Entry 1PVQ (X-ray diffraction, 2.75 A resolution); this record covers chains C and B of the 4 polymer chains in the assembly.

== Chain C ==
Molecule: 34-nt DNA strand
Sequence (34 nucleotides; numbered 1 to 34; the number before each row is that of its first residue):
     1 ATAACTCTAT ATAATGTATG CTATATAGAG TTAT
Differences from the reference sequence: engineered mutation DC7 (Dt30 in M10145), DT8 (Dc31 in M10145), DA9 (Dg32 in M10145), DT26 (Dc49 in M10145), DA27 (Dg50 in M10145), DG28 (Da51 in M10145)

== Chain B ==
Name: Recombinase cre
Source organism: Escherichia phage P1
UniProtKB: P06956 (RECR_BPP1); residue numbers follow UniProt; this construct covers 2-343
Amino-acid sequence (349 residues; numbered -5 to 343; the number before each row is that of its first residue; numbers below 1 keep their minus sign (Met-5 is residue -5)):
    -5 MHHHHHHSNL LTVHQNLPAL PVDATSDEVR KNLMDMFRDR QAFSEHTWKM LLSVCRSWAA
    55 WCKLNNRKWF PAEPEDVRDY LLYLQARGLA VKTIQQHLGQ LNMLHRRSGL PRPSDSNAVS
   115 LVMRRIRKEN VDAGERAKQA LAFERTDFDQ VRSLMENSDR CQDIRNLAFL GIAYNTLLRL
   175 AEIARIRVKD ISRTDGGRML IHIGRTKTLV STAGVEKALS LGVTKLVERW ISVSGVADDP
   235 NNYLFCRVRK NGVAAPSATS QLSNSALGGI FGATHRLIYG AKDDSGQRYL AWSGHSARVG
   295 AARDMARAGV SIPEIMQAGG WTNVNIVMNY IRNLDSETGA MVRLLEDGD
Unresolved in the structure: -5 to 18, 328-331, 342-343
Differences from the reference sequence: initiating methionine (-5); expression tag (-4 to 1); engineered mutation Leu174 (Ile in P06956), Asn258 (Thr in P06956), Ser259 (Arg in P06956), Gly262 (Glu in P06956), Gly266 (Glu in P06956)
Curated features (UniProtKB/Swiss-Prot):
  - active site: Arg173, His289, Arg292, Trp315, Tyr324 (O-(3'-phospho-DNA)-tyrosine intermediate)
From the paper describing this entry:
  - binding site for the 34-nt DNA strand (chain C): Ser259
  - binding site for the 34-nt DNA strand: Asn258, Ser259

== How chain C and chain B interact ==
Residue-residue contacts (58; chain C residue first):
  DT2(C) with Lys244(B), hydrogen bond to the base
  DA3(C) with Lys244(B), sugar contact
  DA4(C) with Arg154(B), salt bridge to the phosphate; Gln156(B), sugar contact; Val242(B), sugar contact; Arg243(B), sugar contact; Lys244(B), sugar contact
  DC5(C) with Gln156(B), hydrogen bond to the phosphate; Arg159(B), salt bridge to the phosphate; Arg241(B), phosphate contact; Val242(B), hydrogen bond to the phosphate
  DT6(C) with Arg241(B), phosphate contact; Gln255(B), phosphate contact; Leu256(B), phosphate contact; Ser257(B), hydrogen bond to the phosphate; Ser259(B), base contact; Ala260(B), phosphate contact
  DC7(C) with Ser259(B), hydrogen bond to the base
  DA9(C) with Arg50(B), sugar contact
  DT10(C) with Lys43(B), base contact; Ser47(B), hydrogen bond to the phosphate; Arg50(B), salt bridge to the phosphate
  DA11(C) with Met44(B), base contact; Arg81(B), salt bridge to the phosphate; Leu83(B), phosphate contact; Thr87(B), sugar contact; Arg282(B), hydrogen bond to the base
  DT12(C) with Met44(B), base contact; Leu83(B), phosphate contact; Ala84(B), hydrogen bond to the phosphate; Lys86(B), sugar contact; Thr87(B), hydrogen bond to the phosphate; Gln90(B), base contact; Arg282(B), sugar contact
  DA13(C) with Lys86(B), phosphate contact; Gln90(B), hydrogen bond to the base; Ala131(B), phosphate contact; Lys132(B), hydrogen bond to the phosphate; Tyr283(B), sugar contact
  DA14(C) with Lys86(B), hydrogen bond to the base; Lys132(B), phosphate contact; Lys201(B), hydrogen bond to the base; His289(B), sugar contact; Ile320(B), phosphate contact; Tyr324(B), hydrogen bond to the phosphate
  DT15(C) with Arg173(B), salt bridge to the phosphate; Lys201(B), hydrogen bond to the sugar; Thr202(B), phosphate contact; His289(B), salt bridge to the phosphate; Arg292(B), salt bridge to the phosphate; Trp315(B), hydrogen bond to the phosphate; Ile320(B), sugar contact; Tyr324(B), phosphate contact
  DG16(C) with Thr202(B), sugar contact; Gly314(B), phosphate contact; Trp315(B), phosphate contact; Thr316(B), hydrogen bond to the phosphate; Asn317(B), hydrogen bond to the phosphate
Also at the interface, not in a pair above, chain C (17 interface residues in all): DA1, DT8, DT17
Also at the interface, not in a pair above, chain B (41 interface residues in all): His91, Arg130, Gln133, Cys240

== Overview ==
17 residues of chain C and 41 residues of chain B are in contact; the contacts include 18 hydrogen bonds and 7
salt bridges. Polar pairs include DT2(C)-Lys244(B), DC7(C)-Ser259(B) and DA11(C)-Arg282(B). The paper reports
a binding site for the 34-nt DNA strand at Asn258(B) and Ser259(B); a binding site for the 34-nt DNA strand
(chain C) at Ser259(B).
Here chain C is a 34-nt DNA strand and chain B is Recombinase cre (Escherichia phage P1). Entry 1PVQ (Basis
for a switch in substrate specificity: crystal structure of selected variant of cre site-specific recombinase
...) was determined by X-ray diffraction together with 1PVP and 1PVR from the same study.
